2YKL - chains H and L; structure by X-ray diffraction, 2.10 A resolution.

[Chain H]
Protein: Fab fragment, heavy chain
From: Homo sapiens
Notes: antibody fragment or engineered binder
Sequence (212 residues; numbered 1 to 208 plus 8 insertion-coded residues; 4 numbers in that range are skipped by the numbering (no residue carries them; nothing is unmodelled there); the number before each row is that of its first residue; a row labelled like 82A-82C holds insertion residues (82A, then the next letters in order)):
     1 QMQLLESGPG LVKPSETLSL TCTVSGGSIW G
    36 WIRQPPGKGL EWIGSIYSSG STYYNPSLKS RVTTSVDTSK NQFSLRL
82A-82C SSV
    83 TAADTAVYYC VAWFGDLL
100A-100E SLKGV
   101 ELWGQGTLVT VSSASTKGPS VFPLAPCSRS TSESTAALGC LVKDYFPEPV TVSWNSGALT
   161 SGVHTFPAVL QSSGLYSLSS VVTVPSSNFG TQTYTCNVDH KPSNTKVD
Disordered / not traced: 1-3, 125-137, 156-158, 183-194
Disulfides: Cys22-Cys92, Cys140-Cys196
Ligand contacts: nicotine-11-yl-methyl- (NLD; nicotine-11-yl-methyl-(4-ethylamino-4-oxo)-butanoate): Ile29, Trp30, Gly31, Ser50, Tyr52, Val93, Trp95, Glu101

[Chain L]
Protein: Fab fragment, light chain
From: Homo sapiens
Notes: antibody fragment or engineered binder
Sequence (216 residues; each row starts with the number of its first residue; a row labelled like 27A-27B holds insertion residues (27A, then the next letters in order)):
     2 QSELTQPPSA SGTPGQRVTI SCSGSS
27A-27B SN
    28 IGSNYVYWYQ QLPGTAPKLL IYRNNQRPSG VPDRFSGSKS GTSASLAISG LRSEDEADYY
    88 CAAWDDSL
95A-95B SA
    96 WVFGGGTQLD I
  106A L
   107 GQPKAAPSVT LFPPSSEELQ ANKATLVCLI SDFYPGAVTV AWKADSSPVK AGVETTTPSK
   167 QSNNKYAASS YLSLTPEQWK SHRSYSCQVT HEGSTVEKTV APTECS
Disordered / not traced: 2-3, 123-129, 155-157, 209-212
Disulfides: Cys23-Cys88, Cys134-Cys193
Ligand contacts: nicotine-11-yl-methyl- (NLD; nicotine-11-yl-methyl-(4-ethylamino-4-oxo)-butanoate): Tyr32, Tyr34, Tyr36, Arg50, Trp96, Phe98

[How chain H and chain L interact]
Contacting residue pairs (63):
  Ile37(H) with Phe98(L), hydrophobic
  Gln39(H) with Gln38(L), hydrogen bond; Tyr87(L), hydrogen bond
  Lys43(H) with Tyr87(L)
  Gly44(H) with Tyr87(L)
  Leu45(H) with Pro44(L), hydrophobic; Tyr87(L); Phe98(L)
  Trp47(H) with Ala95B(L), hydrophobic; Trp96(L)
  Ser50(H) with Trp96(L)
  Tyr52(H) with Trp96(L), hydrogen bond
  Tyr58(H) with Trp91(L), hydrophobic; Ser95A(L)
  Tyr91(H) with Gln38(L), hydrogen bond; Thr42(L), hydrogen bond (side chain-backbone); Ala43(L), hydrophobic; Pro44(L)
  Trp95(H) with Leu46(L), hydrophobic; Tyr49(L), hydrophobic
  Asp98(H) with Tyr49(L), hydrogen bond; Arg50(L), salt bridge
  Leu100B(H) with Ser56(L)
  Lys100C(H) with Tyr49(L); Pro55(L); Ser56(L), hydrogen bond (backbone-side chain)
  Gly100D(H) with Leu46(L); Tyr49(L), hydrogen bond (backbone-side chain); Pro55(L)
  Glu101(H) with Tyr36(L), hydrogen bond; Leu46(L)
  Trp103(H) with Tyr36(L), hydrophobic; Pro44(L)
  Gly104(H) with Ala43(L)
  Phe122(H) with Ser121(L)
  Pro123(H) with Ser121(L)
  Leu124(H) with Phe118(L); Val133(L), hydrophobic
  Leu141(H) with Val133(L), hydrophobic; Tyr177(L), hydrophobic
  His164(H) with Ser137(L); Gln167(L); Ala173(L)
  Phe166(H) with Leu135(L), hydrophobic; Ile136(L); Ala173(L), hydrophobic; Ala174(L)
  Pro167(H) with Thr162(L); Ser165(L); Ser175(L)
  Ala168(H) with Thr162(L)
  Val169(H) with Glu160(L); Thr162(L); Tyr177(L), hydrophobic
  Leu170(H) with Glu160(L)
  Gln171(H) with Glu160(L)
  Ser172(H) with Glu160(L), hydrogen bond (backbone-side chain)
  Ser177(H) with Tyr177(L)
  Leu178(H) with Tyr177(L)
  Ser179(H) with Val133(L); Leu135(L); Tyr177(L), hydrogen bond
  Val181(H) with Leu135(L), hydrophobic
Other interface residues (no listed pair), chain H (37 interface residues in all): Leu138, Gly139, Lys143
Other interface residues (no listed pair), chain L (34 interface residues in all): Tyr34, Arg54, Gly100, Thr131

[Overview]
37 residues of chain H and 34 residues of chain L are in contact, with 11 hydrogen bonds and 1 salt bridge.
Polar contacts include Asp98(H)-Arg50(L), Gln39(H)-Gln38(L) and Gln39(H)-Tyr87(L). Nicotine-11-yl-methyl- is
bound between chain H and chain L.
Chain H is Fab fragment, heavy chain and chain L is Fab fragment, light chain, both from Homo sapiens; the
structure, Structure of human anti-nicotine Fab fragment in complex with
nicotine-11-yl-methyl-(4-ethylamino-4-oxo)-butanoate, was determined by X-ray diffraction together with 2YK1
from the same study.
